PDB entry 6OQS | electron microscopy, 3.30 A resolution | chains X and Y of the 22 polymer chains in the assembly

[Chain X (and Y)]
Name: ATP synthase subunit b
Source organism: Escherichia coli
Notes: chain Y of this document is another copy of the same molecule, construct and numbering; everything in this record applies to it too
Reference sequence: D6IFY0 (D6IFY0_ECOLX); numbering as in UniProt (aligned over 1-156)
Amino-acid sequence (156 residues; each row starts with the number of its first residue):
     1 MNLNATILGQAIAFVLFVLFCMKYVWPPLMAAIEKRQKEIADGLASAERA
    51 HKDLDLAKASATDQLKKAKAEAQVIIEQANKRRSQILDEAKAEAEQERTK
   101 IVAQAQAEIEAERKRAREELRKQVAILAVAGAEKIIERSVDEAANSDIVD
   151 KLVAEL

[How chain X and chain Y interact]
Pairs across the interface - 71 pairs, chain X then chain Y:
  R36(X) with I40(Y)
  I40(X) with G43(Y)
  L44(X) with S46(Y); A47(Y); A50(Y), hydrophobic
  S46(X) with L54(Y)
  A47(X) with A50(Y), hydrophobic; D53(Y); L54(Y), hydrophobic
  A50(X) with L54(Y), hydrophobic
  L54(X) with S60(Y)
  K58(X) with Q64(Y)
  S60(X) with L65(Y)
  A61(X) with Q64(Y); A68(Y), hydrophobic
  Q64(X) with K69(Y)
  L65(X) with A68(Y), hydrophobic
  A68(X) with A72(Y), hydrophobic; I76(Y)
  E71(X) with I76(Y)
  A72(X) with I76(Y); A79(Y), hydrophobic
  I75(X) with A79(Y), hydrophobic
  I76(X) with A79(Y)
  A79(X) with R83(Y)
  R83(X) with I86(Y); A90(Y)
  I86(X) with K91(Y)
  L87(X) with E93(Y); A94(Y), hydrophobic
  A90(X) with A94(Y), hydrophobic
  E93(X) with R98(Y), salt bridge
  A94(X) with R98(Y); I101(Y)
  R98(X) with I101(Y); Q104(Y); A105(Y)
  V102(X) with A105(Y), hydrophobic; E108(Y)
  A105(X) with I109(Y), hydrophobic
  Q106(X) with E112(Y), hydrogen bond
  I109(X) with R113(Y)
  R113(X) with A116(Y)
  R117(X) with Q123(Y), hydrogen bond
  L120(X) with L120(Y), hydrophobic; V124(Y), hydrophobic
  A128(X) with A128(Y); G131(Y); A132(Y); I135(Y)
  V129(X) with I135(Y), hydrophobic
  A132(X) with A132(Y); I135(Y), hydrophobic; I136(Y)
  I136(X) with I136(Y), hydrophobic; V140(Y), hydrophobic; I148(Y), hydrophobic
  E137(X) with K151(Y), salt bridge
  R138(X) with A143(Y), hydrogen bond (side chain-backbone); A144(Y); D147(Y), salt bridge
  V140(X) with S139(Y)
  A144(X) with R138(Y), hydrogen bond (backbone-side chain)
  N145(X) with I135(Y); R138(Y); S139(Y)
  D147(X) with R138(Y), salt bridge
  L152(X) with G131(Y)
  E155(X) with L127(Y)
  L156(X) with Q123(Y); L127(Y), hydrophobic
Interface residues without a listed pair, chain X (60 interface residues in all): G43, H51, A57, N80, R82, K91, E95, I101, A116, V124, L127, G131, I135, I148, V149
Interface residues without a listed pair, chain Y (54 interface residues in all): L44, A57, A61, I75, R82, L87, K134

[Summary]
60 residues of chain X and 54 residues of chain Y are in contact, with 4 hydrogen bonds and 4 salt bridges.
Polar pairs include E93(X)-R98(Y), E137(X)-K151(Y) and R138(X)-D147(Y).
Chain X and chain Y are both ATP synthase subunit b (Escherichia coli); the structure, E. coli ATP synthase
State 1b, was determined by electron microscopy (same publication as 6OQR, 6OQT, 6OQU, 6OQV, 6OQW, 6PQV and 3
further entries).
